9D6F - chains L and D of the 5 polymer chains in the assembly; structure by electron microscopy, 4.24 A resolution (low resolution: residue-level contacts below are approximate; hydrogen-bond / salt-bridge calls are withheld).

== Chain L ==
Molecule: 440-2 Fab light chain
Organism: Mus musculus
Notes: antibody fragment or engineered binder
Chain sequence (221 residues; row label = number of the first residue in the row; numbers below 1 keep their minus sign (Ser-1 is residue -1)):
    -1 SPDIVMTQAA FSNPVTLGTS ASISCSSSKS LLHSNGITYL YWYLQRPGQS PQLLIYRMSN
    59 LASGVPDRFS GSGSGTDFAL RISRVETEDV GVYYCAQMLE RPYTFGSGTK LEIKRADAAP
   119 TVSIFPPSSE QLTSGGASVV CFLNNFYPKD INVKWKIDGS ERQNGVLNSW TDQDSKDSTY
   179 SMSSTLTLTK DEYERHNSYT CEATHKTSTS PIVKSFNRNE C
Not modelled in the structure: -1 to 1, 7-8, 112-219
Cystine bridges: Cys23-Cys93

== Chain D ==
Molecule: Type 1 fimbrin D-mannose specific adhesin FimH, Donor strand complemented with FimG peptide 'triple mutant'
Organism: Escherichia coli
UniProt: chimeric construct of P08191, P08190: residues 1-279 from P08191 (FIMH_ECOLI) positions 22-300 (UniProt number = residue number + 21); residues 287-300 from P08190 positions 24-37 (UniProt number = residue number - 263)
Chain sequence (310 residues; row label = number of the first residue in the row):
     1 FACKTASGTA IPIGAASANV YVNLAPAVNV GQNLVVDLST QIFCHNDYPE TITDYVTLQR
    61 GSAYGGVLSS FSGTVKYSGS SYPFPTTSET PRVVYNSRTD KPWPVALYLT PVSSAGGVAI
   121 KAGSLIAVLI LRQTNNYNSD DFQFVWNIYA NNDVVVPTGG CDVSARDVTV TLPDYPGSVP
   181 IPLTVYCAKS QNLGYYLSGT TADAGNSIFT NTASFSPAQG VGVQLTRQGT IIPANNTVSL
   241 GAVGTSAVSL GLTANYARTG GQVTAGNVQS IIGVTFVYQG GSSGGGADVT ITVNGKVVAK
   301 GGHHHHHHHH
Not modelled in the structure: 165-310
Differences from the reference sequence: engineered mutation Ser7 (Asn28 in P08191), Ala15 (Gly36 in P08191), Ala16 (Gly37 in P08191), Ala27 (Val48 in P08191), Ser70 (Asn91 in P08191), Gln228 (Asn249 in P08191); linker (280-286); expression tag (301-310)
Cystine bridges: Cys3-Cys44
From the paper describing this entry:
  - mutagenesis - V27A: unchanged binding to mannoside ligand
  - mutagenesis - G15A/G16A/V27A (K_d_ > 2000 nM): abolished binding to Ligand
  - mutagenesis - V27A: decreased binding to ligand

== Chain L / chain D interface ==
Pairs across the interface (9):
  His31(L) - Arg98(D)
  Ser32(L) - Arg98(D)
  Ser32(L) - Thr99(D)
  Asn33(L) - His45(D)
  Tyr37(L) - Asp47(D)
  Tyr39(L) - Tyr48(D)
  Arg55(L) - Tyr48(D)
  Met96(L) - Arg98(D)
  Arg99(L) - Glu50(D)
Interface residues without a listed pair, chain L (9 interface residues in all): Glu98

== Overview ==
The interface between chain L and chain D involves 9 residues on one side and 6 on the other. From the paper:
G15A/G16A/V27A of chain D abolish binding to Ligand; V27A of chain D reduces binding to ligand.
Here chain L is 440-2 Fab light chain (Mus musculus) and chain D is Type 1 fimbrin D-mannose specific adhesin
FimH, Donor strand complemented with FimG peptide 'triple mutant' (Escherichia coli). Entry 9D6F (Cryo-EM
structure of E. coli FimH lectin domain bound to Fabs 440-2 and 454-3) was determined by electron microscopy,
deposited together with 8V3J and 8V93.
